6A3J - chains A and D of the 4 polymer chains in the assembly; structure by X-ray diffraction, 1.90 A resolution.

[Chain A (and D)]
Name: Putative dehydrogenase
From: Pseudarthrobacter phenanthrenivorans (strain DSM 18606 / JCM 16027 / LMG 23796 / Sphe3)
Notes: chain D of this document is another copy of the same molecule, construct and numbering; everything in this record applies to it too
UniProt: F0M433 (F0M433_PSEPM); residue numbers follow UniProt; this construct covers 1-390
Sequence (410 residues; numbered -19 to 390; the number before each row is that of its first residue; numbers below 1 keep their minus sign (Met-19 is residue -19)):
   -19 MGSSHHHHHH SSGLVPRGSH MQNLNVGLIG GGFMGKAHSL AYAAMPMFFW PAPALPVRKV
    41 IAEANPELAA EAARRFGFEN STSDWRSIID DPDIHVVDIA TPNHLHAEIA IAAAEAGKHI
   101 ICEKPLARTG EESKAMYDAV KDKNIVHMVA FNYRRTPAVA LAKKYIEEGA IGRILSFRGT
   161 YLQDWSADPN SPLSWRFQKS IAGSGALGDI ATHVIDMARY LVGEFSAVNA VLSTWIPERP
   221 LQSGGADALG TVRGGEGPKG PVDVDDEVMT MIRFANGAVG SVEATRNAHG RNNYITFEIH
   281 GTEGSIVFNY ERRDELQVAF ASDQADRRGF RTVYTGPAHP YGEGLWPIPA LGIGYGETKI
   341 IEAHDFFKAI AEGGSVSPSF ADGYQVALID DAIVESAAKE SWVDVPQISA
Disordered / not traced: -19 to 0, 222-236, 389-390
Construct notes: expression tag (-19 to 0)
UniProt features mapped onto this chain:
  - binding site (NADH): Phe13, Met14, Glu43, Thr81, Asn83, His86, Glu103, Lys104, Ala130, Asn132, Trp175, Arg176, Tyr335
  - binding site (levoglucosan): Lys104, Tyr133, Gln163, Arg176, Asp189, His193
Small-molecule neighbours:
  - NADH (NAI; 1,4-dihydronicotinamide adenine dinucleotide): Ile9, Gly10, Gly11, Gly12, Phe13, Met14, Gly15, Ala42, Glu43, Ala44, Leu48, Trp65, Ala80, Thr81, Pro82, Asn83, Leu85, His86, Glu103, Lys104, Pro105, Trp175, Arg176, Asp189
  - alpha-L-sorbopyranose (SOE): Phe13, Lys104, Tyr133, Tyr161, Gln163, Trp165, Arg176, Asp189, Ile190, His193, Asn273, Tyr335
Reported in the primary citation:
  - binding site for alpha-L-sorbopyranose: Tyr133, Arg176, His193
  - conformationally variable residues (side-chain flip): Arg176, Asp189
  - specificity-determining residues: Tyr161, Leu331
  - catalytic residues: Glu103, His193 (proposed by the authors, not directly observed)

[How chain A and chain D interact]
Pairs across the interface (92; chain A residue first):
  Phe13(A) - Pro327(D)
  Phe13(A) - Leu331(D)  hydrophobic
  Lys16(A) - Met27(D)
  Lys16(A) - Phe28(D)
  Lys16(A) - Gly324(D)
  Lys16(A) - Leu325(D)  hydrogen bond (side chain-backbone)
  Ser19(A) - Met27(D)
  Leu20(A) - Leu20(D)  hydrophobic
  Leu20(A) - Ala24(D)  hydrophobic
  Leu20(A) - Met27(D)  hydrogen bond (backbone-side chain)
  Leu20(A) - Phe28(D)  hydrophobic
  Ala23(A) - Met27(D)  hydrophobic
  Ala24(A) - Leu20(D)  hydrophobic
  Pro26(A) - Arg55(D)
  Met27(A) - Lys16(D)
  Met27(A) - Ser19(D)
  Met27(A) - Leu20(D)  hydrogen bond (side chain-backbone)
  Met27(A) - Ala23(D)  hydrophobic
  Met27(A) - Arg38(D)
  Met27(A) - Arg55(D)  hydrogen bond (backbone-side chain)
  Met27(A) - Phe56(D)
  Phe28(A) - Lys16(D)  hydrogen bond (backbone-side chain)
  Phe28(A) - Leu20(D)  hydrophobic
  Phe28(A) - Arg55(D)  hydrogen bond (backbone-side chain)
  Trp30(A) - Glu51(D)  hydrogen bond
  Trp30(A) - Arg54(D)
  Trp30(A) - Arg55(D)
  Arg38(A) - Met27(D)
  Glu51(A) - Trp30(D)  hydrogen bond
  Arg54(A) - Trp30(D)
  Arg55(A) - Pro26(D)
  Arg55(A) - Met27(D)  hydrogen bond (side chain-backbone)
  Arg55(A) - Phe28(D)
  Arg55(A) - Trp30(D)
  Phe56(A) - Met27(D)
  Tyr133(A) - Leu331(D)
  Gln163(A) - Ile328(D)
  Asn272(A) - Tyr314(D)
  Asn272(A) - Ile328(D)
  Asn272(A) - Pro329(D)
  Asn273(A) - Ile328(D)
  Asn273(A) - Pro329(D)
  Asn273(A) - Ala330(D)
  Asn273(A) - Leu331(D)
  Tyr290(A) - Ala330(D)
  Tyr290(A) - Leu331(D)  hydrogen bond (side chain-backbone)
  Glu291(A) - Tyr314(D)
  Glu291(A) - Ala330(D)
  Arg292(A) - Arg292(D)
  Arg292(A) - Glu295(D)  salt bridge
  Arg293(A) - Arg293(D)
  Arg293(A) - Asp294(D)  salt bridge
  Arg293(A) - Ala330(D)
  Arg293(A) - Gly332(D)
  Arg293(A) - Ile333(D)
  Asp294(A) - Arg293(D)  salt bridge
  Glu295(A) - Arg292(D)  salt bridge
  Tyr314(A) - Asn272(D)
  Tyr314(A) - Glu291(D)
  Tyr314(A) - Arg292(D)
  Gly324(A) - Lys16(D)  hydrogen bond (backbone-side chain)
  Leu325(A) - Lys16(D)  hydrogen bond (backbone-side chain)
  Trp326(A) - Phe13(D)  hydrophobic
  Trp326(A) - Ala17(D)  hydrophobic
  Trp326(A) - Tyr335(D)
  Trp326(A) - Gly336(D)
  Pro327(A) - Phe13(D)  hydrophobic
  Ile328(A) - Gln163(D)
  Ile328(A) - Asn273(D)
  Pro329(A) - Asn272(D)
  Pro329(A) - Asn273(D)
  Ala330(A) - Asn272(D)
  Ala330(A) - Asn273(D)
  Ala330(A) - Tyr290(D)
  Ala330(A) - Glu291(D)
  Ala330(A) - Arg293(D)
  Leu331(A) - Phe13(D)  hydrophobic
  Leu331(A) - Tyr133(D)
  Leu331(A) - Asn273(D)
  Leu331(A) - Tyr290(D)  hydrogen bond (backbone-side chain)
  Leu331(A) - Tyr335(D)
  Gly332(A) - Arg293(D)
  Gly332(A) - Gly334(D)
  Gly332(A) - Tyr335(D)  hydrogen bond (backbone-backbone)
  Ile333(A) - Arg293(D)
  Ile333(A) - Ile333(D)
  Ile333(A) - Gly334(D)
  Gly334(A) - Gly332(D)
  Gly334(A) - Ile333(D)
  Gly334(A) - Gly334(D)
  Tyr335(A) - Leu331(D)
  Tyr335(A) - Gly332(D)  hydrogen bond (backbone-backbone)
Other interface residues (no listed pair), chain A (40 interface residues in all): Ala17, Gly336
Other interface residues (no listed pair), chain D (41 interface residues in all): Trp165, Trp326

[Overview]
Chain A and chain D form an interface of 40 and 41 residues respectively; the contacts include 15 hydrogen
bonds and 4 salt bridges. Polar pairs include Arg292(A)-Glu295(D), Arg293(A)-Asp294(D) and Lys16(A)-Leu325(D).
Ligands of chain A: alpha-L-sorbopyranose and NADH. The paper reports catalytic residues Glu103(A) and
His193(A); a binding site for alpha-L-sorbopyranose at Tyr133(A), Arg176(A) and His193(A).
Both chains are Putative dehydrogenase (Pseudarthrobacter phenanthrenivorans (strain DSM 18606 / JCM 16027 /
LMG 23796 / Sphe3)). Entry 6A3J (Levoglucosan dehydrogenase, complex with NADH and L-sorbose) was determined
by X-ray diffraction together with 6A3F, 6A3G and 6A3I from the same study.
